8FW2 - chains B and C of the 3 polymer chains in the assembly; structure by electron microscopy, 3.80 A resolution.

# Chain B (and C)
Name: NLR family CARD domain-containing protein 4
Source organism: Homo sapiens
Notes: chain C of this document is another copy of the same molecule, construct and numbering; everything in this record applies to it too
UniProtKB: Q9NPP4 (NLRC4_HUMAN); residue numbers follow UniProt; this construct covers 1-1024
Sequence (1030 residues; each row starts with the number of its first residue; numbers below 1 keep their minus sign (Ala-5 is residue -5)):
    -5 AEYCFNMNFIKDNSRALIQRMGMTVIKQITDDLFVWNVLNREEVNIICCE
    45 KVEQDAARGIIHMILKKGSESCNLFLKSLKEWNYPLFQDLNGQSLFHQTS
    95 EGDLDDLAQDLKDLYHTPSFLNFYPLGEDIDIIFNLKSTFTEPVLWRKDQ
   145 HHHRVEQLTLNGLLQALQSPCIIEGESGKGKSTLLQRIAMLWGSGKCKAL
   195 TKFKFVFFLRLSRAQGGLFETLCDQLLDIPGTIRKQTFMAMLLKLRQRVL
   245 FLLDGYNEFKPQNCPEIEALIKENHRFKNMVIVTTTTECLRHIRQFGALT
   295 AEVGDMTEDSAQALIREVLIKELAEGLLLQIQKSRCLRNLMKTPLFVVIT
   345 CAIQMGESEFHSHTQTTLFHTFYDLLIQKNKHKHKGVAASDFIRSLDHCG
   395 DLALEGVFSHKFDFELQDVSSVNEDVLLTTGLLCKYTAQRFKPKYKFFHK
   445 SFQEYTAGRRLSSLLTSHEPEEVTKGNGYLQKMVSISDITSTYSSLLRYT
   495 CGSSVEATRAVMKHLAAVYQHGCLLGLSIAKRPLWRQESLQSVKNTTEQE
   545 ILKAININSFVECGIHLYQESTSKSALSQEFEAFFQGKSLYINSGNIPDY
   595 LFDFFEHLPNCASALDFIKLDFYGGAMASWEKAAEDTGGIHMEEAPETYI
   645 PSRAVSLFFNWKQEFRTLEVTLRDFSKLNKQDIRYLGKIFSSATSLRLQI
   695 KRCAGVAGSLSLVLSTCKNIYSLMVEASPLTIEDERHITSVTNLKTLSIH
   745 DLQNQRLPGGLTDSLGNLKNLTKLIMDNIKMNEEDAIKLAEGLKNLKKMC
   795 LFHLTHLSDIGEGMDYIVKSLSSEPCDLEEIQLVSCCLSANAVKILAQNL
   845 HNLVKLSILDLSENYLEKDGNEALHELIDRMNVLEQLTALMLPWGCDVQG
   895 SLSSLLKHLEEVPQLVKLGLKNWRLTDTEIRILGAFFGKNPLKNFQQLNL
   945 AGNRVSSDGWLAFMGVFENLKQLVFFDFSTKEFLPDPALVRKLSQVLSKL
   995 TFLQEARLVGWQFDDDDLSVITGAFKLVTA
Not modelled in the structure: -5 to 93, 617-643
Construct notes: expression tag (-5 to 0)
Curated features (UniProtKB/Swiss-Prot):
  - binding site (ATP): Gly169 to Ser176
  - modified residue: Ser533 (Phosphoserine)
From the paper describing this entry:
  - self-association interface (contacts with another copy of this molecule); pairs are residue here / residue on that copy: Ile124-Phe435, Ile126-Phe435, Arg270-Asp222 (salt bridge), Lys272-Asp104 (salt bridge), Phe435

# How chain B and chain C interact
Residue-residue contacts (49; chain B residue first):
  Asp104(B) - Lys272(C)  salt bridge
  Leu108(B) - His269(C)
  Pro112(B) - Gln289(C)
  Pro112(B) - Gly291(C)
  Ser113(B) - Phe290(C)
  Asn116(B) - Gln289(C)  hydrogen bond (side chain-backbone)
  Tyr118(B) - Gln289(C)
  Glu122(B) - Arg285(C)  hydrogen bond (backbone-side chain)
  Asp123(B) - Arg285(C)  hydrogen bond (backbone-side chain)
  Ile124(B) - Arg285(C)
  Ile124(B) - Arg434(C)
  Ile124(B) - Phe435(C)  hydrophobic
  Asp125(B) - Arg285(C)  salt bridge
  Asp125(B) - Arg288(C)  salt bridge
  Asp125(B) - Thr431(C)
  Asp125(B) - Ala432(C)
  Asp125(B) - Gln433(C)
  Ile126(B) - Gln433(C)
  Ile126(B) - Arg434(C)
  Ile127(B) - Gln289(C)
  Ile127(B) - Gln433(C)  hydrogen bond (backbone-side chain)
  Leu220(B) - His269(C)  hydrogen bond (backbone-side chain)
  Asp222(B) - Arg270(C)  salt bridge
  Glu311(B) - Gln144(C)
  Glu311(B) - His145(C)
  Val312(B) - His145(C)
  Leu313(B) - His145(C)  hydrogen bond (backbone-side chain)
  Ile314(B) - His145(C)
  Ile314(B) - His147(C)
  Ala346(B) - Phe435(C)  hydrogen bond (backbone-backbone)
  Met349(B) - Gln433(C)
  Gly350(B) - Arg434(C)  hydrogen bond (backbone-side chain)
  Thr365(B) - Phe435(C)
  Leu369(B) - Phe435(C)  hydrophobic
  Phe653(B) - Pro981(C)
  Phe653(B) - Arg985(C)
  Phe653(B) - Val1014(C)  hydrophobic
  Asn654(B) - Arg985(C)  hydrogen bond (backbone-side chain)
  Trp655(B) - Ser988(C)
  Trp655(B) - Gln989(C)  hydrogen bond (backbone-side chain)
  Trp655(B) - Val1014(C)
  Gln657(B) - Arg985(C)  hydrogen bond (backbone-side chain)
  Gln657(B) - Gln989(C)
  Glu658(B) - Arg985(C)
  Glu658(B) - Lys986(C)  salt bridge
  Lys682(B) - Pro981(C)
  Lys682(B) - Asp1010(C)  salt bridge
  Ser685(B) - Pro981(C)
  Ser686(B) - Arg985(C)  hydrogen bond
Other interface residues (no listed pair), chain B (38 interface residues in all): Phe117, Leu120, Leu221, Ile347, Phe652, Lys656, Arg678
Other interface residues (no listed pair), chain C (29 interface residues in all): Lys266, Ala292, Ala982, Val984, Asp1011, Ser1013

# In short
38 residues of chain B face 29 of chain C across their interface; the contacts include 12 hydrogen bonds and 6
salt bridges. Polar pairs include Asp104(B)-Lys272(C), Asp125(B)-Arg285(C) and Asp125(B)-Arg288(C). UniProt
lists 8 ATP-binding residues on chain B. The paper reports a self-association interface involving Ile124(B),
Ile126(B) and Arg270(B) among others.
Both chains are NLR family CARD domain-containing protein 4 (Homo sapiens). Entry 8FW2 (Cryo-EM structure of
full-length human NLRC4 inflammasome with C11 symmetry) was determined by electron microscopy (same
publication as 8FVU and 8FW9).
